Entry 1PYS (X-ray diffraction, 2.90 A resolution); this record covers chains A and B.

== Chain A ==
Molecule: Phenylalanyl-tRNA synthetase
From: Thermus thermophilus
Notes: EC 6.1.1.20
UniProtKB: Q5SGX2 (Q5SGX2_THET8); residue numbers follow UniProt; this construct covers 1-350
Chain sequence (350 residues; row label = number of the first residue in the row):
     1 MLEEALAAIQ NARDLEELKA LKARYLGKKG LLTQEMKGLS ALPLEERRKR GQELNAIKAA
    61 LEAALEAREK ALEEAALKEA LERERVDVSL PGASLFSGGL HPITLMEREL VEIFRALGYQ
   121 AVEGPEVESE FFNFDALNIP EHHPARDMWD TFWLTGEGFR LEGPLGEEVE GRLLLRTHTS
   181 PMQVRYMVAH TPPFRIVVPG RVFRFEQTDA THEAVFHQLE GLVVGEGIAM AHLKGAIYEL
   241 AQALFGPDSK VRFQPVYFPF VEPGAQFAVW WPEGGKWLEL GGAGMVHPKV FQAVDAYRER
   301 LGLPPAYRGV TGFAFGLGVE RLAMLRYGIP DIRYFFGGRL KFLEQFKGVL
Not modelled in the structure: 1-84
Bound ions: Mg2+: Glu262 (shared with Glu461(B) of chain B)
UniProt features mapped onto this chain:
  - binding site (Mg(2+)): Glu262

== Chain B ==
Molecule: Phenylalanyl-tRNA synthetase
From: Thermus thermophilus
Notes: EC 6.1.1.20
UniProtKB: Q5SGX1 (Q5SGX1_THET8); residues 1-785 here = UniProt positions 1-785
Chain sequence (785 residues; row label = number of the first residue in the row):
     1 MRVPFSWLKA YVPELESPEV LEERLAGLGF ETDRIERVFP IPRGVVFARV LEAHPIPGTR
    61 LKRLVLDAGR TVEVVSGAEN ARKGIGVALA LPGTELPGLG QKVGERVIQG VRSFGMALSP
   121 RELGVGEYGG GLLEFPEDAL PPGTPLSEAW PEEVVLDLEV TPNRPDALGL LGLARDLHAL
   181 GYALVEPEAA LKAEALPLPF ALKVEDPEGA PHFTLGYAFG LRVAPSPLWM QRALFAAGMR
   241 PINNVVDVTN YVMLERAQPM HAFDLRFVGE GIAVRRAREG ERLKTLDGVE RTLHPEDLVI
   301 AGWRGEESFP LGLAGVMGGA ESEVREDTEA IALEVACFDP VSIRKTARRH GLRTEASHRF
   361 ERGVDPLGQV PAQRRALSLL QALAGARVAE ALLEAGSPKP PEAIPFRPEY ANRLLGTSYP
   421 EAEQIAILKR LGCRVEGEGP TYRVTPPSHR LDLRLEEDLV EEVARIQGYE TIPLALPAFF
   481 PAPDNRGVEA PYRKEQRLRE VLSGLGFQEV YTYSFMDPED ARRFRLDPPR LLLLNPLAPE
   541 KAALRTHLFP GLVRVLKENL DLDRPERALL FEVGRVFRER EETHLAGLLF GEGVGLPWAK
   601 ERLSGYFLLK GYLEALFARL GLAFRVEAQA FPFLHPGVSG RVLVEGEEVG FLGALHPEIA
   661 QELELPPVHL FELRLPLPDK PLAFQDPSRH PAAFRDLAVV VPAPTPYGEV EALVREAAGP
   721 YLESLALFDL YQGPPLPEGH KSLAFHLRFR HPKRTLRDEE VEEAVSRVAE ALRARGFGLR
   781 GLDTP
Bound ions: Mg2+: Glu461 (shared with Glu262(A) of chain A)
UniProt features mapped onto this chain:
  - binding site (Mg(2+)): Asp452, Asp458, Glu461, Glu462

== Chain A / chain B interface ==
Residue-residue contacts (185; chain A residue first):
  Leu90(A) - Trp598(B)
  Pro91(A) - Pro597(B)  hydrophobic
  Pro91(A) - Trp598(B)  hydrogen bond (backbone-side chain)
  Gly92(A) - Leu596(B)
  Gly92(A) - Pro597(B)
  Ala93(A) - Gly595(B)
  Ala93(A) - Leu596(B)
  Ser94(A) - Arg567(B)  hydrogen bond (backbone-side chain)
  Ser94(A) - Val594(B)
  Ser94(A) - Gly595(B)  hydrogen bond (backbone-backbone)
  Leu95(A) - Arg567(B)
  Leu95(A) - Val594(B)  hydrophobic
  Phe96(A) - Leu505(B)
  Phe96(A) - Gly506(B)
  Phe96(A) - Arg567(B)
  Phe96(A) - Leu569(B)  hydrophobic
  Phe96(A) - Leu589(B)  hydrophobic
  Phe96(A) - Val594(B)  hydrophobic
  Phe96(A) - Tyr612(B)  hydrogen bond (backbone-side chain)
  Ser97(A) - Gly506(B)
  Gly98(A) - Ser503(B)  hydrogen bond (backbone-backbone)
  Gly98(A) - Gly506(B)  hydrogen bond (backbone-backbone)
  Gly98(A) - Phe507(B)
  Gly98(A) - Gln508(B)
  Gly99(A) - Ser503(B)
  Gly99(A) - Phe507(B)  hydrogen bond (backbone-backbone)
  Gly99(A) - Gln508(B)
  Gly99(A) - Glu509(B)  hydrogen bond (backbone-backbone)
  Leu100(A) - Glu509(B)
  His101(A) - Glu509(B)  hydrogen bond (backbone-side chain)
  His101(A) - Tyr511(B)
  Ile103(A) - Tyr511(B)  hydrophobic
  Thr104(A) - Gln496(B)
  Thr104(A) - Arg499(B)
  Thr104(A) - Glu509(B)  hydrogen bond
  Thr104(A) - Tyr511(B)  hydrogen bond
  Glu107(A) - Tyr492(B)  hydrogen bond
  Arg108(A) - Glu500(B)  salt bridge
  Val111(A) - Tyr492(B)
  Glu112(A) - Arg493(B)  salt bridge
  Arg115(A) - Glu489(B)  salt bridge
  Arg115(A) - Arg493(B)
  Gln120(A) - Asn485(B)
  Gln120(A) - Gly487(B)
  Gln120(A) - Val488(B)
  Gln120(A) - Glu489(B)
  Ala121(A) - Glu489(B)
  Ala121(A) - Tyr492(B)
  Val122(A) - Val488(B)  hydrophobic
  Glu123(A) - Tyr492(B)
  Gly124(A) - Arg575(B)  hydrogen bond (backbone-side chain)
  Pro125(A) - Glu581(B)
  Glu126(A) - Ser514(B)
  Glu126(A) - Arg575(B)  salt bridge
  Glu126(A) - Phe577(B)
  Glu126(A) - Glu581(B)  hydrogen bond (backbone-side chain)
  Val127(A) - Leu544(B)  hydrophobic
  Val127(A) - Phe577(B)  hydrophobic
  Val127(A) - Glu581(B)  hydrogen bond (backbone-side chain)
  His142(A) - Arg344(B)
  His142(A) - Lys345(B)
  Pro144(A) - Pro162(B)  hydrophobic
  Asp147(A) - Arg344(B)  salt bridge
  Asp147(A) - Arg348(B)  salt bridge
  Met148(A) - Pro162(B)
  Thr151(A) - Asn535(B)  hydrogen bond (backbone-side chain)
  Phe152(A) - Phe515(B)  hydrophobic
  Phe152(A) - Leu533(B)  hydrophobic
  Phe152(A) - Asn535(B)
  Phe152(A) - Leu537(B)  hydrophobic
  Trp153(A) - Leu533(B)
  Trp153(A) - Leu534(B)  hydrogen bond (backbone-backbone)
  Trp153(A) - Asn535(B)  hydrogen bond (backbone-side chain)
  Leu154(A) - Leu532(B)
  Leu154(A) - Leu533(B)  hydrophobic
  Leu154(A) - Leu544(B)  hydrophobic
  Thr155(A) - Arg530(B)
  Thr155(A) - Leu531(B)
  Thr155(A) - Leu532(B)  hydrogen bond (backbone-backbone)
  Thr155(A) - Leu534(B)
  Gly156(A) - Arg530(B)
  Glu157(A) - Arg530(B)
  Gly158(A) - Arg530(B)
  Gly158(A) - Glu579(B)
  Phe159(A) - Leu531(B)  hydrophobic
  Phe159(A) - Glu579(B)
  Phe159(A) - Arg580(B)
  Phe159(A) - Glu581(B)
  Arg160(A) - Glu579(B)  hydrogen bond (backbone-backbone)
  Arg160(A) - Arg580(B)
  Glu162(A) - Arg580(B)  salt bridge
  Leu173(A) - Leu531(B)  hydrophobic
  Leu175(A) - Phe515(B)  hydrophobic
  Leu175(A) - Leu544(B)  hydrophobic
  Tyr186(A) - Asn485(B)  hydrogen bond
  Tyr186(A) - Val488(B)
  His190(A) - Asp484(B)  hydrogen bond (side chain-backbone)
  His190(A) - Asn485(B)
  His190(A) - Val488(B)
  Thr191(A) - Ala482(B)
  Thr191(A) - Asp484(B)  hydrogen bond (backbone-side chain)
  Thr191(A) - Asn485(B)  hydrogen bond (backbone-side chain)
  Pro192(A) - Ala482(B)
  Pro193(A) - Phe479(B)  hydrophobic
  Pro193(A) - Pro481(B)
  Pro193(A) - Ala482(B)  hydrogen bond (backbone-backbone)
  Pro193(A) - Asn485(B)  hydrogen bond (backbone-side chain)
  Phe194(A) - Phe479(B)
  Phe194(A) - Asn485(B)
  Arg195(A) - Pro477(B)
  Arg195(A) - Phe479(B)
  Pro199(A) - Tyr492(B)  hydrophobic
  Arg201(A) - Thr512(B)  hydrogen bond (side chain-backbone)
  Arg201(A) - Ser514(B)  hydrogen bond
  Arg201(A) - Arg545(B)
  Phe203(A) - Ser514(B)
  Phe205(A) - Asn535(B)
  Phe205(A) - Pro536(B)
  Phe205(A) - Leu537(B)  hydrophobic
  Glu206(A) - Leu537(B)
  Glu213(A) - Tyr513(B)  hydrogen bond
  Ala214(A) - Leu537(B)  hydrophobic
  Val215(A) - Tyr513(B)  hydrophobic
  Val215(A) - Phe515(B)  hydrophobic
  His217(A) - Tyr511(B)
  Ile228(A) - Pro477(B)  hydrophobic
  Ile228(A) - Phe479(B)  hydrophobic
  Ala229(A) - Arg413(B)
  Ala229(A) - Leu414(B)
  Ala229(A) - Leu415(B)
  Ala229(A) - Gly416(B)
  Met230(A) - Leu414(B)  hydrogen bond (backbone-backbone)
  Met230(A) - Leu415(B)  hydrogen bond (backbone-backbone)
  Met230(A) - Ile472(B)  hydrophobic
  Ala231(A) - Leu415(B)  hydrogen bond (backbone-backbone)
  Ala231(A) - Ile472(B)
  Ala231(A) - Pro473(B)
  Ala231(A) - Leu474(B)
  Ala231(A) - Ala475(B)  hydrogen bond (backbone-backbone)
  His232(A) - Ala475(B)
  His232(A) - Leu476(B)
  His232(A) - Pro477(B)
  Lys234(A) - Tyr469(B)  hydrogen bond (side chain-backbone)
  Lys234(A) - Glu470(B)
  Lys234(A) - Ile472(B)  hydrogen bond (side chain-backbone)
  Lys234(A) - Leu474(B)
  Gly235(A) - Ala475(B)
  Tyr238(A) - Leu474(B)  hydrophobic
  Phe253(A) - Tyr469(B)
  Gln254(A) - Ala26(B)
  Gln254(A) - Glu31(B)
  Gln254(A) - Tyr469(B)
  Pro255(A) - Ala26(B)
  Pro255(A) - Gly27(B)
  Pro255(A) - Gly29(B)
  Pro255(A) - Arg465(B)
  Pro255(A) - Tyr469(B)
  Tyr257(A) - Thr161(B)
  Tyr257(A) - Asn163(B)
  Glu262(A) - Glu457(B)
  Glu262(A) - Asp458(B)
  Glu262(A) - Glu461(B)
  Pro263(A) - Leu415(B)  hydrophobic
  Pro263(A) - Glu461(B)
  Pro263(A) - Tyr469(B)
  Gly264(A) - Glu461(B)  hydrogen bond (backbone-side chain)
  Gly264(A) - Tyr469(B)  hydrogen bond (backbone-side chain)
  Ala265(A) - Tyr469(B)  hydrophobic
  Gln266(A) - Glu31(B)  hydrogen bond
  His287(A) - Leu455(B)
  Pro288(A) - Glu457(B)
  Thr311(A) - Leu414(B)
  Phe336(A) - Tyr511(B)
  Phe336(A) - Thr512(B)
  Phe336(A) - Tyr513(B)
  Gly338(A) - Val555(B)
  Gly338(A) - Asn559(B)  hydrogen bond (backbone-side chain)
  Arg339(A) - Asn559(B)
  Arg339(A) - Leu562(B)
  Arg339(A) - Asp563(B)  salt bridge
  Leu340(A) - Asn559(B)  hydrogen bond (backbone-side chain)
  Leu340(A) - Leu570(B)  hydrophobic
  Leu343(A) - Gln508(B)
  Leu343(A) - Glu509(B)
  Leu343(A) - Val510(B)  hydrophobic
Other interface residues (no listed pair), chain A (97 interface residues in all): Leu117, His143, Val223, Val224, Ala236, Glu239, Val256, Met285, Phe335, Lys341, Glu344, Lys347
Other interface residues (no listed pair), chain B (95 interface residues in all): Leu28, Val341, Glu361, Val460, Ala478, Phe480, Arg486, Glu495, Pro565, Ala568, Phe571, Arg578, Gly593, Leu608

== In short ==
The interface between chain A and chain B involves 97 residues on one side and 95 on the other, with 40
hydrogen bonds and 8 salt bridges. Polar contacts include Arg108(A)-Glu500(B), Glu112(A)-Arg493(B) and
Arg115(A)-Glu489(B).
Here chain A is Phenylalanyl-tRNA synthetase and chain B is Phenylalanyl-tRNA synthetase, both from Thermus
thermophilus. Entry 1PYS (Phenylalanyl-tRNA synthetase from thermus thermophilus) was determined by X-ray
diffraction.
